PDB entry 1QRC | X-ray diffraction, 2.50 A resolution | chain A

# Chain A
Molecule: Tailspike protein
Organism: Enterobacteria phage P22
Notes: fragment: c-terminal fragment
Reference sequence: P12528 (TSPE_BPP22); residues 108-666 here correspond to UniProt positions 109-667 (UniProt number = residue number + 1)
Sequence (559 residues; numbered 108 to 666; the number before each row is that of its first residue):
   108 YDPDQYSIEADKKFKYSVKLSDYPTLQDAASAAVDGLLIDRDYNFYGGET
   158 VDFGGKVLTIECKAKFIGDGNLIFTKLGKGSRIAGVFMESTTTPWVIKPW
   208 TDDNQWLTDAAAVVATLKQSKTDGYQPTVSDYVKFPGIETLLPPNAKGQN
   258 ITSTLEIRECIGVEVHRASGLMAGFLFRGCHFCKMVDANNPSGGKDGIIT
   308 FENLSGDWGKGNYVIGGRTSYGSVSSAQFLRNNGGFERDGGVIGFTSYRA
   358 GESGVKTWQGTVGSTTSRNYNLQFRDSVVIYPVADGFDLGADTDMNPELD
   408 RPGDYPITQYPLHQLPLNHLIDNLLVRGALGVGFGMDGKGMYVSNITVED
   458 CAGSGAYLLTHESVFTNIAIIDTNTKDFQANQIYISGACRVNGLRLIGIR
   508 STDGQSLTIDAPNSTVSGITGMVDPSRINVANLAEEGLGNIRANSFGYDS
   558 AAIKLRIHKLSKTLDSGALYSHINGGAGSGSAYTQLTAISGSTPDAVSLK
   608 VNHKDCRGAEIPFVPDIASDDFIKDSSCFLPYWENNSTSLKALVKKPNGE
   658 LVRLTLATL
Disordered / not traced: 108-112, 401-406, 508-512
Differences from the reference sequence: engineered mutation Ala-391 (Trp392 in P12528)
UniProt features mapped onto this chain:
  - active site: Glu-359, Asp-392, Asp-395

# Summary
Curated annotation (UniProt) lists 3 active-site residues.
Chain A is Tailspike protein (Enterobacteria phage P22); the structure, Tailspike protein, mutant W391A, was
determined by X-ray diffraction, deposited together with 1QQ1 and 1QRB.
